7Z4M - chain A; structure by X-ray diffraction, 1.90 A resolution.

Chain A:
Name: Pyruvate kinase
Organism: Plasmodium falciparum 3D7
Notes: EC 2.7.1.40
Reference sequence: C6KTA4 (C6KTA4_PLAF7); residue numbers follow UniProt; this construct covers 1-511
Sequence (519 residues; numbered 1 to 519; the number before each row is that of its first residue):
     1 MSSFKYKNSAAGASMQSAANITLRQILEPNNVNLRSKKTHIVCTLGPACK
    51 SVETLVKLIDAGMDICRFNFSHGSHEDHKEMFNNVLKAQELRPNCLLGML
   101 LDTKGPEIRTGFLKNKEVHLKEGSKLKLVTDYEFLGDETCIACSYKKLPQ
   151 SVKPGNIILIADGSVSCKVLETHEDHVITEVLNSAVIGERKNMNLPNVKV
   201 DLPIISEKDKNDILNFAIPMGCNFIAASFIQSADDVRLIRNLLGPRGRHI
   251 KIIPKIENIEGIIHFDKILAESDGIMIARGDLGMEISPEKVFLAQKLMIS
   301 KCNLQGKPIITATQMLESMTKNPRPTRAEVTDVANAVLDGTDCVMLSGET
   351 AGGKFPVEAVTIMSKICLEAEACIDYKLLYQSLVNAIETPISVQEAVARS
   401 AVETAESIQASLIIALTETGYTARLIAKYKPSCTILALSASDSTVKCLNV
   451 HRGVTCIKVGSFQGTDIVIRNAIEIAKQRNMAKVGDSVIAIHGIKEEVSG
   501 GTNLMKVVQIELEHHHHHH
Not modelled in the structure: 1-9, 495-500, 513-519
Sequence notes: expression tag (512-519)
Bound ions: K+: Asn69, Ser71, Asp102, Thr103; Mg2+: Glu257, Asp281

In short:
Asn69, Ser71, Asp102 and Thr103 form the K+ site. Glu257 and Asp281 coordinate Mg2+.
Chain A is Pyruvate kinase (Plasmodium falciparum 3D7); the structure, Plasmodium falciparum pyruvate kinase
complexed with Mg2+ and K+, was determined by X-ray diffraction (same publication as 7Z4N, 7Z4Q and 7Z4R).
